PDB entry 7FDA | electron microscopy, 4.20 A resolution (low resolution: residue-level contacts below are approximate; hydrogen-bond / salt-bridge calls are withheld) | chains M and N of the 31 polymer chains in the assembly

# Chain M
Name: V-type proton ATPase subunit D
Organism: Saccharomyces cerevisiae S288C
UniProtKB: P32610 (VATD_YEAST); residue numbers follow UniProt; this construct covers 1-256
Chain sequence (256 residues; numbered 1 to 256; the number before each row is that of its first residue):
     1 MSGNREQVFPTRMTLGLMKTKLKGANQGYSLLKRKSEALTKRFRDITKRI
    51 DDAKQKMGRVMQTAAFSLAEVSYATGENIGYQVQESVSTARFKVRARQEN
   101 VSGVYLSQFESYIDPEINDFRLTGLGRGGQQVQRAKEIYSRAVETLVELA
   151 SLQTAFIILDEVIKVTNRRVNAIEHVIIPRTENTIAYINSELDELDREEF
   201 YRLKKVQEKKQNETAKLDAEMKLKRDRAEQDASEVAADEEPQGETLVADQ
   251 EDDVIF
Disordered / not traced: 1-5, 224-256

# Chain N
Name: V-type proton ATPase subunit F
Organism: Saccharomyces cerevisiae S288C
UniProtKB: P39111 (VATF_YEAST); residue numbers follow UniProt; this construct covers 1-118
Chain sequence (118 residues; row label = number of the first residue in the row):
     1 MAEKRTLIAVIADEDTTTGLLLAGIGQITPETQEKNFFVYQEGKTTKEEI
    51 TDKFNHFTEERDDIAILLINQHIAENIRARVDSFTNAFPAILEIPSKDHP
   101 YDPEKDSVLKRVRKLFGE
Disordered / not traced: 1, 117-118

# Chain M / chain N interface
Contacting residue pairs (73):
  R44(M) - L115(N)
  R44(M) - F116(N)
  D51(M) - L109(N)
  K54(M) - L92(N)
  K54(M) - P103(N)
  K54(M) - D106(N)
  Q55(M) - P103(N)
  G58(M) - P95(N)
  R59(M) - Y101(N)
  R59(M) - P103(N)
  M61(M) - P95(N)
  Q62(M) - S96(N)
  Q62(M) - K97(N)
  Q62(M) - H99(N)
  A65(M) - K97(N)
  F66(M) - K97(N)
  L68(M) - G19(N)
  A69(M) - K97(N)
  G80(M) - E14(N)
  G80(M) - T18(N)
  Y81(M) - E14(N)
  V83(M) - T18(N)
  Q84(M) - K35(N)
  E85(M) - I28(N)
  V87(M) - L21(N)
  V87(M) - G26(N)
  V87(M) - Q27(N)
  V87(M) - I28(N)
  S88(M) - Q27(N)
  S88(M) - I28(N)
  T89(M) - G24(N)
  T89(M) - G26(N)
  T89(M) - Q27(N)
  A90(M) - G24(N)
  A90(M) - I25(N)
  A90(M) - G26(N)
  A90(M) - Q27(N)
  R91(M) - A23(N)
  R91(M) - G24(N)
  F92(M) - I8(N)
  F92(M) - A23(N)
  F92(M) - G24(N)
  F92(M) - I25(N)
  K93(M) - T6(N)
  V94(M) - R5(N)
  V94(M) - T6(N)
  V94(M) - A65(N)
  V94(M) - I66(N)
  R95(M) - E3(N)
  A96(M) - E3(N)
  S107(M) - R5(N)
  F109(M) - R5(N)
  F109(M) - I66(N)
  F109(M) - A90(N)
  N118(M) - L21(N)
  N118(M) - L22(N)
  N118(M) - A23(N)
  N118(M) - G24(N)
  L122(M) - L22(N)
  V132(M) - L22(N)
  K136(M) - L22(N)
  Y139(M) - G19(N)
  Y139(M) - A23(N)
  S140(M) - A23(N)
  V143(M) - I25(N)
  L146(M) - L68(N)
  L146(M) - L92(N)
  L149(M) - L92(N)
  Q153(M) - I91(N)
  Q153(M) - L92(N)
  Q153(M) - V108(N)
  F156(M) - V112(N)
  I157(M) - R111(N)
Interface residues without a listed pair, chain M (48 interface residues in all): F43, M57, N78, V147, A150, T154, D160
Interface residues without a listed pair, chain N (43 interface residues in all): A2, L20, F37, V39, A87, I94, P100, K114

# Overview
The interface between chain M and chain N involves 48 residues on one side and 43 on the other.
Here chain M is V-type proton ATPase subunit D and chain N is V-type proton ATPase subunit F, both from
Saccharomyces cerevisiae S288C. Entry 7FDA (CryoEM Structure of Reconstituted V-ATPase, state1) was determined
by electron microscopy.
